Entry 5EC2 (X-ray diffraction, 2.30 A resolution); this record covers chains A and B of the 3 polymer chains in the assembly.

== Chain A ==
Name: Antibody Fab Fragment Light Chain
Organism: Mus musculus
Notes: antibody fragment or engineered binder
Sequence (219 residues; row label = number of the first residue in the row):
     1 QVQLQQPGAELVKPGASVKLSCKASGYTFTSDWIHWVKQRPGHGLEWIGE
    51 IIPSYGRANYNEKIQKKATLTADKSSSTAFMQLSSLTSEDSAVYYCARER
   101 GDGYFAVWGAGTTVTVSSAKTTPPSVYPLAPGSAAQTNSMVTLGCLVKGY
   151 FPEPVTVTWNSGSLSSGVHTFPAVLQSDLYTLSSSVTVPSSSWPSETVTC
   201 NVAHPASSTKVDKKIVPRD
Disulfides: Cys22-Cys96, Cys145-Cys200

== Chain B ==
Name: Antibody Fab Fragment Light Chain
Organism: Mus musculus
Notes: antibody fragment or engineered binder
Sequence (212 residues; each row starts with the number of its first residue):
     1 DILLTQSPAILSVSPGERVSFSCRASQSIGTDIHWYQQRTNGSPRLLIKY
    51 ASESISGIPSRFSGSGSGTDFTLSINSVESEDIANYYCQQSNRWPFTFGS
   101 GTKLEIKRADAAPTVSIFPPSSEQLTSGGASVVCFLNNFYPKDINVKWKI
   151 DGSERQNGVLNSWTDQDSKDSTYSMSSTLTLTKDEYERHNSYTCEATHKT
   201 STSPIVKSFNRN
Disulfides: Cys23-Cys88, Cys134-Cys194

== Chain A / chain B interface ==
Residue-residue contacts (74; chain A residue first):
  His35(A) - Phe96(B)
  Gln39(A) - Gln38(B)  hydrogen bond
  Gln39(A) - Tyr87(B)
  His43(A) - Tyr87(B)
  Gly44(A) - Tyr87(B)
  Leu45(A) - Pro44(B)  hydrophobic
  Leu45(A) - Tyr87(B)
  Leu45(A) - Phe98(B)
  Trp47(A) - Trp94(B)  hydrophobic
  Trp47(A) - Pro95(B)  hydrophobic
  Trp47(A) - Phe96(B)
  Glu50(A) - Trp94(B)  hydrogen bond
  Asn59(A) - Trp94(B)
  Tyr60(A) - Trp94(B)
  Tyr95(A) - Gln38(B)  hydrogen bond
  Tyr95(A) - Gly42(B)
  Tyr95(A) - Ser43(B)
  Glu99(A) - Phe96(B)
  Asp102(A) - Tyr50(B)  hydrogen bond (backbone-side chain)
  Gly103(A) - His34(B)
  Gly103(A) - Gln89(B)  hydrogen bond (backbone-side chain)
  Gly103(A) - Ser91(B)
  Gly103(A) - Phe96(B)
  Tyr104(A) - His34(B)
  Tyr104(A) - Tyr36(B)
  Tyr104(A) - Leu46(B)  hydrophobic
  Tyr104(A) - Lys49(B)  hydrogen bond
  Tyr104(A) - Tyr50(B)  hydrophobic
  Phe105(A) - Tyr36(B)  hydrogen bond (backbone-side chain)
  Phe105(A) - Leu46(B)
  Phe105(A) - Phe98(B)  hydrophobic
  Trp108(A) - Tyr36(B)
  Trp108(A) - Pro44(B)
  Trp108(A) - Phe98(B)  hydrophobic
  Gly109(A) - Ser43(B)  hydrogen bond (backbone-side chain)
  Ala110(A) - Ser43(B)  hydrogen bond (backbone-side chain)
  Tyr127(A) - Ser121(B)
  Tyr127(A) - Glu123(B)
  Tyr127(A) - Gln124(B)
  Pro128(A) - Ser121(B)
  Pro128(A) - Glu123(B)
  Leu129(A) - Phe118(B)
  Leu129(A) - Phe135(B)  hydrophobic
  Ala130(A) - Phe118(B)
  Ala130(A) - Pro119(B)
  Pro131(A) - Phe118(B)
  Thr142(A) - Ser116(B)
  Thr142(A) - Phe118(B)
  Leu146(A) - Ser131(B)
  Lys148(A) - Thr180(B)
  Val168(A) - Lys169(B)
  His169(A) - Asn137(B)
  His169(A) - Asn138(B)  hydrogen bond
  His169(A) - Asp167(B)  salt bridge
  His169(A) - Ser174(B)  hydrogen bond
  Phe171(A) - Phe135(B)  hydrophobic
  Phe171(A) - Asn137(B)
  Phe171(A) - Ser162(B)
  Phe171(A) - Thr164(B)
  Phe171(A) - Ser174(B)
  Phe171(A) - Met175(B)
  Phe171(A) - Ser176(B)
  Pro172(A) - Ser162(B)  hydrogen bond (backbone-side chain)
  Pro172(A) - Trp163(B)
  Val174(A) - Leu160(B)  hydrophobic
  Val174(A) - Asn161(B)
  Gln176(A) - Leu160(B)
  Ser183(A) - Val133(B)
  Ser183(A) - Phe135(B)
  Ser185(A) - Phe135(B)
  Ser185(A) - Asn137(B)  hydrogen bond
  Lys213(A) - Glu123(B)  salt bridge
  Arg218(A) - Pro119(B)
  Arg218(A) - Pro120(B)  hydrogen bond (side chain-backbone)
Interface residues without a listed pair, chain A (44 interface residues in all): Val37, Ala106, Gly132, Leu143, Gly144, Gly167, Thr170, Ser184
Interface residues without a listed pair, chain B (41 interface residues in all): Ser127, Thr178

== Overview ==
44 residues of chain A face 41 of chain B across their interface, with 14 hydrogen bonds and 2 salt bridges.
Polar pairs include His169(A)-Asp167(B), Lys213(A)-Glu123(B) and Gln39(A)-Gln38(B).
Here chain A is Antibody Fab Fragment Light Chain and chain B is Antibody Fab Fragment Light Chain, both from
Mus musculus. Entry 5EC2 (KcsA with V76ester+G77dA mutations) was determined by X-ray diffraction (same
publication as 5EBL, 5EBM, 5EBW and 5EC1).
